Entry 8W5N (electron microscopy, 3.10 A resolution); this record covers chains B and C of the 5 polymer chains in the assembly.

Chain B (and C):
Protein: Minor capsid protein A1
Source organism: Escherichia phage Qbeta
Notes: chain C of this document is another copy of the same molecule, construct and numbering; everything in this record applies to it too
UniProtKB: Q8LTE1 (A1_BPQBE); residues 0-132 here correspond to UniProt positions 1-133 (UniProt number = residue number + 1)
Sequence (133 residues; row label = number of the first residue in the row; numbering starts at 0):
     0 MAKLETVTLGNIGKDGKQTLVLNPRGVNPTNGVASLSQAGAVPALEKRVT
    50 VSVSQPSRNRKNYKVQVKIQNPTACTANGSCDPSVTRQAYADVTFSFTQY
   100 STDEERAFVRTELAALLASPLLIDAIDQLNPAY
Not modelled in the structure: 0

Chain B / chain C interface:
Residue-residue contacts (13; chain B residue first):
  Thr-29(B) / Pro-28(C)
  Gln-54(B) / Arg-24(C)  hydrogen bond (side chain-backbone)
  Tyr-62(B) / Pro-42(C)
  Tyr-62(B) / Arg-47(C)
  Gln-98(B) / Val-41(C)
  Gln-98(B) / Pro-42(C)
  Gln-98(B) / Ala-43(C)  hydrogen bond (backbone-backbone)
  Tyr-99(B) / Val-41(C)  hydrophobic
  Tyr-99(B) / Ala-43(C)  hydrophobic
  Tyr-99(B) / Pro-82(C)
  Ser-100(B) / Pro-42(C)
  Thr-101(B) / Val-41(C)
  Arg-105(B) / Pro-42(C)
Interface residues without a listed pair, chain B (10 interface residues in all): Pro-28, Asp-102
Interface residues without a listed pair, chain C (10 interface residues in all): Ser-34, Ala-40, Asp-81

Summary:
The chain B/chain C interface involves 10 residues from each chain, with 2 hydrogen bonds. Among the polar
pairs are Gln-54(B)/Arg-24(C) and Gln-98(B)/Ala-43(C).
Chain B and chain C are both Minor capsid protein A1 (Escherichia phage Qbeta); the structure, Cryo-EM
structure of Qb-Ab21, was determined by electron microscopy, deposited together with 8W5D, 8W5E, 8W5F, 8W5G,
8W5L, 8W5M and 8 further entries.
